PDB entry 6W89 | X-ray diffraction, 2.50 A resolution | chains A and D of the 6 polymer chains in the assembly

Chain A (and D):
Name: DNA (cytosine-5)-methyltransferase 3A
Source organism: Homo sapiens
Notes: EC 2.1.1.37; chain D of this document is another copy of the same molecule, construct and numbering; everything in this record applies to it too
UniProtKB: Q9Y6K1 (DNM3A_HUMAN); residues 628-912 here = UniProt positions 628-912
Chain sequence (285 residues; numbered 628 to 912; the number before each row is that of its first residue):
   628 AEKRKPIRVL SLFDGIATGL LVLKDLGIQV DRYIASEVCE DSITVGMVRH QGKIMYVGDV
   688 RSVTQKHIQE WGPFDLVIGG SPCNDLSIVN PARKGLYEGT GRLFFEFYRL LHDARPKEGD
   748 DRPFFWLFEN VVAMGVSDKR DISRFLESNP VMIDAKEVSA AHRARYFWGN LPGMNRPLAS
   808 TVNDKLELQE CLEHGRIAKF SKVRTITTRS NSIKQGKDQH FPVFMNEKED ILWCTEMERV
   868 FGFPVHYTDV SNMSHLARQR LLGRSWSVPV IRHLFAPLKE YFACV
Sequence notes: engineered mutation H882 (Arg in Q9Y6K1)
Ligand contacts: S-adenosylhomocysteine (SAH): F640, D641, G642, I643, A644, T645, S663, E664, V665, C666, S669, G685, D686, V687, R688, G707, S708, P709, L730, E756, R891, S892, W893
Curated features (UniProtKB/Swiss-Prot):
  - active site: C710
  - binding site (S-adenosyl-L-methionine): D641 to T645, E664, D686 to R688, R891 to W893
  - modified residue: C710 (S-methylcysteine)
  - natural variant: L648 (L648P: In TBRS), G699 (G699D: In a patient with chronic myelomonocytic leukemia), P700 (P700L: In TBRS), F731 (deletion: In a patient with chronic myelomonocytic leukemia), R749 (R749C: In TBRS), R771 (R771Q: In TBRS; uncertain significance), V778 (V778G: In TBRS; uncertain significance), N838 (N838D: In TBRS), H882 (R882H: In TBRS and AML; this construct carries the variant), F902 (F902S: In TBRS), P904 (P904L: In TBRS)
  - mutagenesis: F732 (F732A: Loss of activity due to the incapacity to bind the regulatory subunit DNMT3L)
From the paper describing this entry:
  - binding site for Cga DNA: N838, S881, H882, L883
  - binding site for Cga DNA: T834, T835, R836
  - self-association interface (contacts with another copy of this molecule); pairs are residue here / residue on that copy: D876-R885 (salt bridge)
  - specificity-determining residues: N838
  - conformationally variable residues: R836 to N838

Interface between chain A and chain D:
Residue-residue contacts (35):
  T671(A) with W860(D)
  M674(A) with H821(D)
  V675(A) with H821(D); W860(D), hydrophobic
  R676(A) with H873(D)
  Q678(A) with H821(D), hydrogen bond (backbone-side chain)
  G679(A) with H821(D)
  H821(A) with M674(D); V675(D); Q678(D), hydrogen bond (side chain-backbone); G679(D)
  G822(A) with M674(D)
  I858(A) with N879(D)
  L859(A) with N879(D), hydrogen bond (backbone-side chain)
  W860(A) with T671(D); V877(D), hydrophobic; S878(D); N879(D)
  C861(A) with N879(D), hydrogen bond (backbone-side chain)
  T862(A) with D876(D)
  H873(A) with R676(D); H873(D); D876(D), salt bridge
  D876(A) with T862(D); H873(D), salt bridge; D876(D); R885(D), salt bridge
  S878(A) with W860(D)
  N879(A) with I858(D); L859(D), hydrogen bond (side chain-backbone); W860(D); C861(D), hydrogen bond (side chain-backbone); H882(D)
  H882(A) with N879(D)
  R885(A) with D876(D), salt bridge
Also at the interface, not in a pair above, chain A (22 interface residues in all): E820, M852, V877
Also at the interface, not in a pair above, chain D (23 interface residues in all): E820, G822, M852, N853

In short:
The interface between chain A and chain D involves 22 residues on one side and 23 on the other, with 6
hydrogen bonds and 4 salt bridges. Among the polar pairs are H873(A)-D876(D), D876(A)-R885(D) and
Q678(A)-H821(D). The paper reports a binding site for Cga DNA at N838(A), S881(A) and H882(A) among others;
the specificity determinant N838(A).
Chain A and chain D are both DNA (cytosine-5)-methyltransferase 3A (Homo sapiens); the structure, Structure of
DNMT3A (R882H) in complex with CGA DNA, was determined by X-ray diffraction, deposited together with 6W8B,
6W8D and 6W8J.
